3O6H - chain A; structure by X-ray diffraction, 2.10 A resolution.

# Chain A
Name: Glutamate receptor 2
Source organism: Rattus norvegicus
Notes: fragment: Ligand binding domain, to 527 and 653 to 796
Reference sequence: P19491 (GRIA2_RAT); the construct has insertions or renumbered stretches relative to UniProt, so the offset changes along the chain: 3-117 = UniProt 413-527; 120-262 = UniProt 653-795
Sequence (263 residues; numbered 1 to 263; the number before each row is that of its first residue):
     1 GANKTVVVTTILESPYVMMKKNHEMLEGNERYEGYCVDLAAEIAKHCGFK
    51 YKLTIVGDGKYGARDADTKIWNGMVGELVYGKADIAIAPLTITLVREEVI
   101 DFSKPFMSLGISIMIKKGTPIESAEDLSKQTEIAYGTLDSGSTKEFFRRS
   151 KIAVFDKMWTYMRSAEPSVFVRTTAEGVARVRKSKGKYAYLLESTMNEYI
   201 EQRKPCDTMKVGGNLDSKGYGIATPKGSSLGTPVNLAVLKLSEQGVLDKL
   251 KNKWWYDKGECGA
Not modelled in the structure: 1, 263
Construct notes: linker (118-119)
Curated features (UniProtKB/Swiss-Prot):
  - binding site (L-glutamate): P89, T91, R96, S142, T143, E193
  - site: R64 (Interaction with the cone snail toxin Con-ikot-ikot), I121 (Crucial to convey clamshell closure to channel opening), R148 (Interaction with the cone snail toxin Con-ikot-ikot), K240 (Interaction with the cone snail toxin Con-ikot-ikot)
  - glycosylation: N3 (N-linked (GlcNAc...) asparagine)
  - modified residue (Phosphoserine): S150, S184
Disulfides: C206-C261
Residues lining bound ligands:
  - glutamic acid (GLU): Y61, P89, L90, T91, R96, L138, S140, G141, S142, T143, L192, E193, M196, Y220
  - O25 (2-[({4-[(ethylamino)methyl]-3-(trifluoromethyl)-1H-pyrazol-1-yl}acetyl)amino]-4,5,6,7-tetrahydro-1-benzothiophene-3-carboxamide): I92, K104, P105, F106, M107, S108, S217, K218, G219, V238, L239, S242, L247

# Summary
Bound to chain A: glutamic acid and compound O25. From UniProt: 6 L-glutamate-binding residues.
Chain A is Glutamate receptor 2 (Rattus norvegicus); the structure, Ligand-binding domain of GluA2 (flip)
ionotropic glutamate receptor in complex with an allosteric modulator, was determined by X-ray diffraction,
deposited together with 3O6G and 3O6I.
